PDB entry 3ZDZ | X-ray diffraction, 2.75 A resolution | chains H and L of the 5 polymer chains in the assembly

Chain H:
Protein: 10E5 fab heavy chain
Organism: Mus musculus
Notes: antibody fragment or engineered binder
Amino-acid sequence (221 residues; row label = number of the first residue in the row):
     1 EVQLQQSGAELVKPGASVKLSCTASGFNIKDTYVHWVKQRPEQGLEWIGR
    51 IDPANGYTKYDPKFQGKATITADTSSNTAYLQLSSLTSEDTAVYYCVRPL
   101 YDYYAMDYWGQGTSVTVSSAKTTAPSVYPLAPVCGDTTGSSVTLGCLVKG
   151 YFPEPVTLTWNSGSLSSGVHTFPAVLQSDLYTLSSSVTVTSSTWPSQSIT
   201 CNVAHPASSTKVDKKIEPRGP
Disordered / not traced: 135-137, 220-221
Disulfide bonds: Cys-22/Cys-96, Cys-146/Cys-201

Chain L:
Protein: 10E5 fab light chain
Organism: Mus musculus
Notes: antibody fragment or engineered binder
Amino-acid sequence (214 residues; each row starts with the number of its first residue):
     1 DILMTQSPSSMSVSLGDTVSITCHASQGISSNIGWLQQKPGKSFMGLIYY
    51 GTNLVDGVPSRFSGSGSGADYSLTISSLDSEDFADYYCVQYAQLPYTFGG
   101 GTKLEIKRADAAPTVSIFPPSSEQLTSGGASVVCFLNNFYPKDINVKWKI
   151 DGSERQNGVLNSWTDQDSKDSTYSMSSTLTLTKDEYERHNSYTCEATHKT
   201 STSPIVKSFNRNEC
Disulfide bonds: Cys-23/Cys-88, Cys-134/Cys-194

Interface between chain H and chain L:
Contacting residue pairs - 72 pairs, chain H then chain L:
  His-35(H) / Tyr-96(L)
  Val-37(H) / Phe-98(L)  hydrophobic
  Gln-39(H) / Gln-38(L)  hydrogen bond
  Gln-39(H) / Phe-44(L)
  Gln-39(H) / Tyr-87(L)
  Leu-45(H) / Phe-44(L)  hydrophobic
  Leu-45(H) / Tyr-87(L)  hydrophobic
  Leu-45(H) / Phe-98(L)
  Trp-47(H) / Pro-95(L)  hydrophobic
  Trp-47(H) / Tyr-96(L)
  Trp-47(H) / Phe-98(L)
  Asp-61(H) / Pro-95(L)
  Tyr-95(H) / Gln-38(L)  hydrogen bond
  Tyr-95(H) / Ser-43(L)
  Tyr-95(H) / Phe-44(L)
  Leu-100(H) / Val-55(L)  hydrophobic
  Leu-100(H) / Asp-56(L)
  Tyr-101(H) / Tyr-49(L)
  Tyr-101(H) / Asp-56(L)  hydrogen bond
  Asp-102(H) / Tyr-91(L)  hydrogen bond
  Tyr-104(H) / Tyr-91(L)
  Tyr-104(H) / Tyr-96(L)  hydrogen bond (backbone-side chain)
  Ala-105(H) / Tyr-91(L)  hydrophobic
  Met-106(H) / Leu-36(L)
  Met-106(H) / Tyr-96(L)  hydrophobic
  Asp-107(H) / Gly-46(L)  hydrogen bond (backbone-backbone)
  Asp-107(H) / Tyr-49(L)
  Trp-109(H) / Leu-36(L)  hydrophobic
  Trp-109(H) / Phe-44(L)  hydrophobic
  Gly-110(H) / Ser-43(L)  hydrogen bond (backbone-side chain)
  Gln-111(H) / Ser-43(L)
  Tyr-128(H) / Ser-121(L)
  Tyr-128(H) / Glu-123(L)
  Tyr-128(H) / Gln-124(L)
  Pro-129(H) / Ser-121(L)
  Pro-129(H) / Glu-123(L)
  Leu-130(H) / Phe-118(L)
  Leu-130(H) / Val-133(L)  hydrophobic
  Ala-131(H) / Phe-118(L)
  Pro-132(H) / Phe-118(L)
  Val-133(H) / Ile-117(L)
  Val-133(H) / Pro-119(L)
  Cys-134(H) / Cys-214(L)  disulfide
  Thr-143(H) / Ser-116(L)
  Thr-143(H) / Phe-118(L)
  Gly-145(H) / Phe-135(L)
  Lys-149(H) / Gln-124(L)
  Lys-149(H) / Ser-131(L)
  Lys-149(H) / Thr-180(L)  hydrogen bond
  His-170(H) / Asn-138(L)  hydrogen bond
  His-170(H) / Ser-174(L)  hydrogen bond
  Phe-172(H) / Phe-135(L)  hydrophobic
  Phe-172(H) / Asn-137(L)
  Phe-172(H) / Ser-162(L)
  Phe-172(H) / Thr-164(L)
  Phe-172(H) / Ser-174(L)
  Phe-172(H) / Met-175(L)
  Phe-172(H) / Ser-176(L)
  Pro-173(H) / Ser-162(L)  hydrogen bond (backbone-side chain)
  Pro-173(H) / Trp-163(L)
  Val-175(H) / Leu-160(L)  hydrophobic
  Val-175(H) / Asn-161(L)
  Val-175(H) / Ser-162(L)
  Gln-177(H) / Leu-160(L)
  Ser-184(H) / Phe-135(L)
  Ser-184(H) / Ser-176(L)  hydrogen bond
  Ser-185(H) / Phe-135(L)
  Ser-186(H) / Phe-135(L)
  Ser-186(H) / Asn-137(L)  hydrogen bond
  Lys-214(H) / Glu-123(L)
  Arg-219(H) / Pro-119(L)  hydrogen bond (side chain-backbone)
  Arg-219(H) / Pro-120(L)  hydrogen bond (side chain-backbone)
Other interface residues (no listed pair), chain H (43 interface residues in all): Glu-46, Arg-50, Lys-59, Lys-63, Leu-144, Leu-147
Other interface residues (no listed pair), chain L (44 interface residues in all): Asp-1, Met-45, Ile-48, Tyr-50, Leu-94, Ser-127, Asp-167, Phe-209
Cross-chain cystine bridges: Cys-134(H)/Cys-214(L)

Overview:
Chain H and chain L form an interface of 43 and 44 residues respectively, with 1 disulfide bond and 15
hydrogen bonds. Polar pairs include Gln-39(H)/Gln-38(L), Tyr-95(H)/Gln-38(L) and Tyr-101(H)/Asp-56(L).
Chain H is 10E5 fab heavy chain and chain L is 10E5 fab light chain, both from Mus musculus; the structure,
Integrin alphaIIB beta3 headpiece and RGD peptide complex, was determined by X-ray diffraction, deposited
together with 3ZDX, 3ZDY, 3ZE0, 3ZE1 and 3ZE2.
